3CCV - chains Q and 0 of the 31 polymer chains in the assembly; structure by X-ray diffraction, 2.90 A resolution.

== Chain Q ==
Protein: 50S ribosomal protein L21e
Organism: Haloarcula marismortui
Reference sequence: P12734 (RL21_HALMA); residues 0-95 here correspond to UniProt positions 1-96 (UniProt number = residue number + 1)
Sequence (96 residues; each row starts with the number of its first residue; numbering starts at 0):
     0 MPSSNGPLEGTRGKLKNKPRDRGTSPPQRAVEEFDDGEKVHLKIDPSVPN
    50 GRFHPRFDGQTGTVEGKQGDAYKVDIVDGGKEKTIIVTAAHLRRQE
Disordered / not traced: 0
Bound ions: Na+: Asp20, Gly22, Ser24, Ser46

== Chain 0 ==
Molecule: 23S ribosomal RNA
Organism: Haloarcula marismortui
Notes: engineered mutation(s): G2099A, G2616A
Sequence (2923 nucleotides; numbered 1 to 2923; the number before each row is that of its first residue):
     1 GUUGGCUACUAUGCCAGCUGGUGGAUUGCUCGGCUCAGGCGCUGAUGAAG
    51 GACGUGCCAAGCUGCGAUAAGCUGUGGGGAGCCGCACGGAGGCGAAGAAC
   101 CACAGAUUUCCGAAUGAGAAUCUCUCUAACAAUUGCUUCGCGCAAUGAGG
   151 AACCCCGAGAACUGAAACAUCUCAGUAUCGGGAGGAACAGAAAACGCAAC
   201 GUGAUGUCGUUAGUAACCGCGAGUGAACGCGAUACAGCCCAAACCGAAGC
   251 CCUCACGGGCAAUGUGGUGUCAGGGCUACCUCUCAUCAGCCGACCGUCUU
   301 CACGAAGUCUCUUGGAAUAGAGCGUGAUACAGGGUGACAACCCCGUACUG
   351 AAGACCAGUACGCUGUGCGGUAGUGCCAGAGUAGCGGGGGUUGGAUAUCC
   401 CUCGCGAAUAACGCAGGCAUCGACUGCGAAGGCUAAACACAACCUGAGAC
   451 CGAUAGUGAACAAGUAGUGUGAACGAACGCUGCAAAGUACCCUCAGAAGG
   501 GAGGCGAAAUAGAGCAUGAAAUCAGUUGGCGAUCGAGCGACAGGGCAUAC
   551 AAGGUCCCUUGACGAAUGACCGAGACGCGAGUCUCCAGUAAGACUCACGG
   601 GAAGCCGAUGUUCUGUCGUACGUUUUGAAAAACGAGCCAGGGAGUGUGUC
   651 UGUAUGGCAAGUCUAACCGGAGUAUCCGGGGAGGCACAGGGAAACCGACA
   701 UGGCCGCAGGGCUUUGCCCGAGGGCCGCCGUCUUCAAGGGCGGGGAGCCA
   751 UGUGGACACGACCCGAAUCCGGACGAUCUACGCAUGGACAAGAUGAAGCG
   801 UGCCGAAAGGCACGUGGAAGUCUGUUAGAGUUGGUGUCCUACAAUACCCU
   851 CUCGUGAUCUAUGUGUAGGGGUGAAAGGCCCAUCGAGUCCGGCAACAGCU
   901 GGUUCCAAUCGAAACAUGUCGAAGCAUGACCUCCGCCGAGGUAGUCUGUG
   951 AGGUAGAGCGACCGAUUGGUGUGUCCGCCUCCGAGAGGAGUCGGCACACC
  1001 UGUCAAACUCCAAACUUACAGACGCUGUUUGACGCGGGGAUUCCGGUGCG
  1051 CGGGGUAAGCCUGUGUACCAGGAGGGGAACAACCCAGAGAUAGGUUAAGG
  1101 UCCCCAAGUGUGGAUUAAGUGUAAUCCUCUGAAGGUGGUCUCGAGCCCUA
  1151 GACAGCCGGGAGGUGAGCUUAGAAGCAGCUACCCUCUAAGAAAAGCGUAA
  1201 CAGCUUACCGGCCGAGGUUUGAGGCGCCCAAAAUGAUCGGGACUCAAAUC
  1251 CACCACCGAGACCUGUCCGUACCACUCAUACUGGUAAUCGAGUAGAUUGG
  1301 CGCUCUAAUUGGAUGGAAGCAGGGGCGAGAGCUCCUGUGGACCGAUUAGU
  1351 GACGAAAAUCCUGGCCAUAGUAGCAGCGAUAGUCGGGUGAGAACCCCGAC
  1401 GGCCUAAUGGAUAAGGGUUCCUCAGCACUGCUGAUCAGCUGAGGGUUAGC
  1451 CGGUCCUAAGUCUCACCGCAACUCGACUGAGACGAAAUGGGAAACAGGUU
  1501 AAUAUUCCUGUGCCAUCAUGCAGUGAAAGUUGACGCCCUGGGGUCGAUCA
  1551 CGCCGGGCAUUCGCCCGGUCGAACCGUCCAACUCCGUGGAAGCCGUAAUG
  1601 GCAGGAAGCGGACGAACGGCGGCAUAGGGAAACGUGAUUCAACCUGGGGC
  1651 CCAUGAAAAGACGAGCAUGAUGUCCGUACCGAGAACCGACACAGGUGUCC
  1701 AUGGCGGCGAAAGCCAAGGCCUGUCGGGAGCAACCAACGUUAGGGAAUUC
  1751 GGCAAGUUAGUCCCGUACCUUCGGAAGAAGGGAUGCCUGCUCCGGAACGG
  1801 AGCAGGUCGCAGUGACUCGGAAGCUCGGACUGUCUAGUAACAACAUAGGU
  1851 GACCGCAAAUCCGCAAGGACUCGUACGGUCACUGAAUCCUGCCCAGUGCA
  1901 GGUAUCUGAACACCUCGUACAAGAGGACGAAGGACCUGUCAACGGCGGGG
  1951 GUAACUAUGACCCUCUUAAGGUAGCGUAGUACCUUGCCGCAUCAGUAGCG
  2001 GCUUGCAUGAAUGGAUUAACCAGAGCUUCACUGUCCCAACGUUGGGCCCG
  2051 GUGAACUGUACAUUCCAGUGCGGAGUCUGGAGACACCCAGGGGGAAGCAA
  2101 AGACCCUAUGGAGCUUUACUGCAGGCUGUCGCUGAGACGUGGUCGCCGAU
  2151 GUGCAGCAUAGGUAGGAGUCGUUACAGAGGUACCCGCGCUAGCGGGCCAC
  2201 CCAGACAACAGUGAAAUACUACCCGUCGGUGACUGCGACUCUCACUCCGG
  2251 GAGGAGGACACCGAUAGCCGGGCAGUUUGACUGGGGCGGUACGCGCUCGA
  2301 AAAGAUAUCGAGCGCGCCCUAUGGUCAUCUCAGCCGGGACAGAGACCCGG
  2351 CGAAGAGUGCAAGAGCAAAAGAUGACUUGACAGUGUUCUUCCCAACGAGG
  2401 AACGCUGACGCGAAAGCGUGGUCUAGCGAACCAAUUAGCCUGCUUGAUGC
  2451 GGGCAAUUGAUGACAGAAAAGCUACCCUAGGGAUAACAGAGUCGUCACUC
  2501 GCAAGAGCACAUAUCGACCGAGUGGCUUGCUACCUCGAUGUCGGUUCCCU
  2551 CCAUCCUGCCCGUGCAGAAGCGGGCAAGGGUGAGGUUGUUCGCCUAUUAA
  2601 AGGAGGUCGUGAGCUAGGUUUAGACCGUCGUGAGACAGGUCGGCUGCUAU
  2651 CUACUGGGUGUGUAAUGGUGUCUGACAAGAACGACCGUAUAGUACGAGAG
  2701 GAACUACGGUUGGUGGCCACUGGUGUACCGGUUGUUCGAGAGAGCACGUG
  2751 CCGGGUAGCCACGCCACACGGGGUAAGAGCUGAACGCAUCUAAGCUCGAA
  2801 ACCCACUUGGAAAAGAGACACCGCCGAGGUCCCGCGUACAAGACGCGGUC
  2851 GAUAGACUCGGGGUGUGCGCGUCGAGGUAACGAGACGUUAAGCCCACGAG
  2901 CACUAACAGACCAAAGCCAUCAU
Disordered / not traced: 1-9, 126-127, 715, 971-998, 1560, 1952-1963, 2137-2236, 2339-2343, 2665-2666, 2915-2923
Modified residues: 1MA (6-hydro-1-methyladenosine-5'-monophosphate) at position 628, OMU (o2'-methyluridine 5'-monophosphate) at position 2587, OMG (o2'-methylguanosine-5'-monophosphate) at position 2588, UR3 (3-methyluridine-5'-monophoshate) at position 2619, PSU (pseudouridine-5'-monophosphate) at position 2621
Bound ions: Na+ site 1 near U12 (its only coordinating residue here); Mg2+ site 1 near G28 (its only coordinating residue here); Na+ site 2: C40, G41, C443; Na+ site 3: G56, G61; Sr2+ site 1: A86 (shared with 1 residue of chain T); Na+ site 4 near U108 (its only coordinating residue here); Mg2+ site 2 near U115 (its only coordinating residue here); Na+ site 5: C130, U146; Na+ site 6: C141, G142; Sr2+ site 2: G147, A183 (shared with 1 residue of chain M); Mg2+ site 3: C162, U2276; K+ site 1: C162, U163, U172; 53 more Na+ sites not listed; 68 more Mg2+ sites not listed; 58 more Sr2+ sites not listed; 1 more K+ sites not listed

== Interface between chain Q and chain 0 ==
Contacting residue pairs - 112 pairs, chain Q then chain 0:
  Pro1(Q) with G2299(0), base contact; A2300(0), base contact; U2306(0), phosphate contact; A2307(0), phosphate contact
  Ser2(Q) with C2296(0), hydrogen bond to the base; U2297(0), hydrogen bond to the base; C2298(0), hydrogen bond to the base; G2299(0), base contact
  Ser3(Q) with G2295(0), base contact; C2296(0), hydrogen bond to the phosphate
  Asn4(Q) with G2295(0), hydrogen bond to the phosphate; C2296(0), phosphate contact; C2391(0), phosphate contact
  Gly5(Q) with G2295(0), hydrogen bond to the phosphate; C2296(0), hydrogen bond to the phosphate; U2424(0), sugar contact
  Pro6(Q) with C2296(0), phosphate contact; U2424(0), sugar contact
  Leu7(Q) with C2296(0), hydrogen bond to the phosphate; U2297(0), phosphate contact; G2363(0), base contact; C2423(0), sugar contact; U2424(0), sugar contact
  Glu8(Q) with C2296(0), hydrogen bond to the phosphate; U2297(0), phosphate contact
  Gly9(Q) with U2297(0), hydrogen bond to the phosphate
  Thr10(Q) with U2297(0), hydrogen bond to the phosphate
  Arg11(Q) with A1007(0), hydrogen bond to the phosphate; C1008(0), salt bridge to the phosphate; U2297(0), hydrogen bond to the phosphate; C2298(0), salt bridge to the phosphate; G2363(0), hydrogen bond to the phosphate; A2364(0), salt bridge to the phosphate
  Gly12(Q) with G953(0), phosphate contact
  Lys13(Q) with G953(0), phosphate contact; G2304(0), salt bridge to the phosphate
  Leu14(Q) with A2364(0), hydrogen bond to the sugar
  Lys15(Q) with U1009(0), salt bridge to the phosphate; A2364(0), phosphate contact; G2365(0), phosphate contact
  Asn16(Q) with G2365(0), hydrogen bond to the phosphate; C2366(0), phosphate contact
  Lys17(Q) with G953(0), base contact
  Pro18(Q) with C1010(0), phosphate contact
  Arg21(Q) with A2353(0), hydrogen bond to the base; A2354(0), salt bridge to the phosphate; C2366(0), phosphate contact
  Gly22(Q) with C2366(0), hydrogen bond to the phosphate; A2367(0), phosphate contact
  Thr23(Q) with C2366(0), phosphate contact; A2367(0), hydrogen bond to the phosphate
  Lys38(Q) with C1019(0), hydrogen bond to the phosphate; A1020(0), salt bridge to the phosphate
  His40(Q) with U949(0), hydrogen bond to the base; G950(0), hydrogen bond to the sugar
  Lys42(Q) with A951(0), phosphate contact; G952(0), phosphate contact
  Pro45(Q) with G2365(0), sugar contact
  Ser46(Q) with G2365(0), phosphate contact; C2366(0), hydrogen bond to the phosphate; A2370(0), hydrogen bond to the base
  Pro48(Q) with A2370(0), base contact
  Asn49(Q) with C2403(0), phosphate contact
  Gly50(Q) with A2402(0), hydrogen bond to the phosphate; C2403(0), hydrogen bond to the phosphate
  Arg51(Q) with A2402(0), hydrogen bond to the sugar
  His53(Q) with C2388(0), sugar contact; U2389(0), sugar contact
  Arg55(Q) with G2304(0), hydrogen bond to the phosphate; A2305(0), salt bridge to the phosphate; U2389(0), phosphate contact; U2390(0), salt bridge to the phosphate; C2392(0), hydrogen bond to the sugar
  Phe56(Q) with C2388(0), phosphate contact; U2389(0), phosphate contact
  Asp57(Q) with A951(0), sugar contact; A2303(0), sugar contact
  Gly58(Q) with G950(0), hydrogen bond to the base; A951(0), sugar contact; A1018(0), sugar contact
  Gln59(Q) with A1018(0), hydrogen bond to the sugar
  Thr60(Q) with A1018(0), hydrogen bond to the sugar; C1019(0), sugar contact
  Gln67(Q) with G2385(0), base contact; U2386(0), hydrogen bond to the base; C2403(0), hydrogen bond to the base; G2404(0), phosphate contact
  Gly68(Q) with G2404(0), phosphate contact
  Asp69(Q) with G2404(0), hydrogen bond to the phosphate
  Ala70(Q) with C2403(0), phosphate contact; G2404(0), phosphate contact
  Asp77(Q) with C2392(0), hydrogen bond to the sugar; C2393(0), sugar contact
  Gly78(Q) with C2393(0), sugar contact
  Gly79(Q) with C2393(0), hydrogen bond to the phosphate; A2394(0), phosphate contact
  Lys80(Q) with C2393(0), phosphate contact; A2394(0), hydrogen bond to the phosphate; A2395(0), salt bridge to the phosphate
  Lys82(Q) with C2388(0), phosphate contact; U2389(0), salt bridge to the phosphate; C2392(0), hydrogen bond to the phosphate; C2393(0), salt bridge to the phosphate
  Thr83(Q) with U2387(0), hydrogen bond to the sugar; C2388(0), hydrogen bond to the phosphate
  Ile85(Q) with U2387(0), sugar contact; C2403(0), sugar contact
  Gln94(Q) with G948(0), base contact; U949(0), hydrogen bond to the base; C1019(0), hydrogen bond to the base
  Glu95(Q) with G948(0), hydrogen bond to the base; U949(0), hydrogen bond to the sugar
Interface residues without a listed pair, chain Q (55 interface residues in all): Lys72, Val76, Glu81, Ile84, Arg93
Interface residues without a listed pair, chain 0 (53 interface residues in all): G2310, A2311, G2418, U2422, A2425

== Summary ==
55 residues of chain Q face 53 of chain 0 across their interface; the contacts include 45 hydrogen bonds and
12 salt bridges. Polar contacts include Ser2(Q)-C2296(0), Ser2(Q)-U2297(0) and Ser2(Q)-C2298(0). G147(0) and
A183(0) form the Sr2+ site 2.
Chain Q is 50S ribosomal protein L21e and chain 0 is 23S ribosomal RNA, both from Haloarcula marismortui; the
structure, Structure of Anisomycin resistant 50S Ribosomal Subunit: 23S rRNA mutation G2616A, was determined
by X-ray diffraction (same publication as 3CC2, 3CC4, 3CC7, 3CCE, 3CCJ, 3CCL and 6 further entries).
